PDB entry 1NEX | X-ray diffraction, 2.70 A resolution | chains B and E of the 3 polymer chains in the assembly

== Chain B ==
Molecule: CDC4 protein
Organism: Saccharomyces cerevisiae
Notes: fragment: residues 601-604 and 609-624 deleted
UniProtKB: P07834 (CDC4_YEAST); numbering as in UniProt; present here: 263-600, 605-608, 625-744
Amino-acid sequence (464 residues; each row starts with the number of its first residue; note: 20 numbers in that range are skipped by the numbering (no residue carries them; nothing is unmodelled there)):
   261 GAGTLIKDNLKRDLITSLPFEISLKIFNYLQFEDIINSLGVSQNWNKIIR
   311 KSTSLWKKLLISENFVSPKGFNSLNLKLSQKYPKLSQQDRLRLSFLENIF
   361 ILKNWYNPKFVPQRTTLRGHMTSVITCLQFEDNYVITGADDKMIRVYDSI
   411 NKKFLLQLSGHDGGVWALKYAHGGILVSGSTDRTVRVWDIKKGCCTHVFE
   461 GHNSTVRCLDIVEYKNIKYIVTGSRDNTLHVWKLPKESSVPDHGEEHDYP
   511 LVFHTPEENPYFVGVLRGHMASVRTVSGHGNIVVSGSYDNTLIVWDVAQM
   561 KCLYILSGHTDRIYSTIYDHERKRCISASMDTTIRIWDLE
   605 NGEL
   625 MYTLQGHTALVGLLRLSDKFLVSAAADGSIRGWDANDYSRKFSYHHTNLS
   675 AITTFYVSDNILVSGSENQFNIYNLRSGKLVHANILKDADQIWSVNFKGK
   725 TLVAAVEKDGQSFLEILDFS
Disordered / not traced: 261-269, 497-507
Sequence notes: cloning artifact (261-262); modified residue (381, 403, 530, 560, 590, 625); engineered mutation Leu608 (Cys in P07834)
Modified residues: Mse381, Mse403, Mse530, Mse560, Mse590, Mse625 (selenomethionine; parent Met)
Glycans and other covalent adducts: covalent link Leu608-Mse625
Reported in the primary citation:
  - contacts within the chain: Asn364-Phe743 (hydrogen bond), Tyr548-Arg572, Arg572-Tyr574 (hydrogen bond), Glu323-Asn684 (hydrogen bond), Glu323-Arg700 (hydrogen bond)
  - binding site for Gll(tpo)ppqsg (chain E): Val384, Trp426, Thr441, Thr465, Arg467, Arg485, Arg534, Tyr548, Trp717
  - binding site for Gll(tpo)ppqsg: Arg485, Tyr574
  - specificity-determining residues: Lys402, Arg443, Arg572
  - mutagenesis - W426A, R467A, R485A, R534A: abolished binding to phospho-Sic1
  - mutagenesis - W426A, R467A, R485A, R534A: abolished growth in response to cdc4  strain
  - mutagenesis - W426A, R467A, R485A, R534A: unchanged binding to Centromere DNA-binding protein complex CBF3 subunit D
  - mutagenesis - W717N: decreased growth in response to SIC1Thr33Val
  - mutagenesis - W717N: unchanged binding to pSic1
  - mutagenesis - V384N/W717N, K402A/R443D: increased binding to Sic1
  - mutagenesis - V384N, K402A, R443A, Y574F: unchanged growth

== Chain E ==
Molecule: Gll(tpo)ppqsg
Amino-acid sequence (9 residues; numbered 1 to 9; the number before each row is that of its first residue):
     1 GLLTPPQSG
Disordered / not traced: 1-2, 7-9
Modified residues: Thr4 (phosphothreonine; TPO)

== Chain B / chain E interface ==
Contacting residue pairs (15; chain B residue first):
  Val384(B) - Leu3(E)  hydrophobic
  Asp400(B) - Pro6(E)
  Trp426(B) - Leu3(E)
  Trp426(B) - Thr4(E)
  Trp426(B) - Pro5(E)  hydrophobic
  Trp426(B) - Pro6(E)
  Thr441(B) - Pro5(E)
  Arg467(B) - Leu3(E)  hydrogen bond (side chain-backbone)
  Arg467(B) - Thr4(E)
  Arg467(B) - Pro5(E)
  Arg485(B) - Thr4(E)
  Arg485(B) - Pro5(E)  hydrogen bond (side chain-backbone)
  Arg534(B) - Thr4(E)
  Tyr548(B) - Thr4(E)
  Tyr574(B) - Thr4(E)
Interface residues without a listed pair, chain B (12 interface residues in all): Ile385, Thr465, Trp717

== Summary ==
12 residues of chain B and 4 residues of chain E are in contact; the contacts include 2 hydrogen bonds. Polar
pairs include Arg467(B)-Leu3(E) and Arg485(B)-Pro5(E). The paper reports a binding site for Gll(tpo)ppqsg
(chain E) at Val384(B), Trp426(B) and Thr441(B) among others; W426A, R467A and R485A of chain B, among others,
abolish binding to phospho-Sic1; 11 substitutions were tested in all.
Chain B is CDC4 protein (Saccharomyces cerevisiae) and chain E is Gll(tpo)ppqsg; the structure, Crystal
Structure of ScSkp1-ScCdc4-CPD peptide complex, was determined by X-ray diffraction.
